2W3T - chain A; structure by X-ray diffraction, 1.69 A resolution.

# Chain A
Protein: Peptide deformylase
Source organism: Escherichia coli
Notes: EC 3.5.1.31
UniProt: P0A6K3 (DEF_ECOLI); residues 1-168 here correspond to UniProt positions 2-169 (UniProt number = residue number + 1)
Amino-acid sequence (188 residues; each row starts with the number of its first residue):
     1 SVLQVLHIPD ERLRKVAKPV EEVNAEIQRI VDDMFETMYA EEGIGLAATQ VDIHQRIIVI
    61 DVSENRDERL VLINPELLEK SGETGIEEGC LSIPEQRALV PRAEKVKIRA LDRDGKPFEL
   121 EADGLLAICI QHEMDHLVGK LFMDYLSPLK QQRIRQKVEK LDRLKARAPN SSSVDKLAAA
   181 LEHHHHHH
Not modelled in the structure: 168-188
Bound ions: Ni2+: Cys90, His132, His136 (together with chloride ion)
Swiss-Prot annotation at these positions:
  - active site: Glu133
  - binding site (Fe cation): Cys90, His132, His136

# In short
The Ni2+ site is built by Cys90, His132 and His136. UniProt lists active-site residue Glu133 and 3 Fe
cation-binding residues.
Chain A is Peptide deformylase (Escherichia coli); the structure, Chloro complex of the Ni-Form of E.coli
deformylase, was determined by X-ray diffraction, deposited together with 2W3U.
